PDB entry 8R6W | electron microscopy, 3.35 A resolution | chains A and C of the 5 polymer chains in the assembly

# Chain A
Name: RNA-directed RNA polymerase L
Source organism: SFTS virus AH12
UniProtKB: U3GU88 (U3GU88_SFTS); residues 1-2084 here = UniProt positions 1-2084
Chain sequence (2084 residues; row label = number of the first residue in the row):
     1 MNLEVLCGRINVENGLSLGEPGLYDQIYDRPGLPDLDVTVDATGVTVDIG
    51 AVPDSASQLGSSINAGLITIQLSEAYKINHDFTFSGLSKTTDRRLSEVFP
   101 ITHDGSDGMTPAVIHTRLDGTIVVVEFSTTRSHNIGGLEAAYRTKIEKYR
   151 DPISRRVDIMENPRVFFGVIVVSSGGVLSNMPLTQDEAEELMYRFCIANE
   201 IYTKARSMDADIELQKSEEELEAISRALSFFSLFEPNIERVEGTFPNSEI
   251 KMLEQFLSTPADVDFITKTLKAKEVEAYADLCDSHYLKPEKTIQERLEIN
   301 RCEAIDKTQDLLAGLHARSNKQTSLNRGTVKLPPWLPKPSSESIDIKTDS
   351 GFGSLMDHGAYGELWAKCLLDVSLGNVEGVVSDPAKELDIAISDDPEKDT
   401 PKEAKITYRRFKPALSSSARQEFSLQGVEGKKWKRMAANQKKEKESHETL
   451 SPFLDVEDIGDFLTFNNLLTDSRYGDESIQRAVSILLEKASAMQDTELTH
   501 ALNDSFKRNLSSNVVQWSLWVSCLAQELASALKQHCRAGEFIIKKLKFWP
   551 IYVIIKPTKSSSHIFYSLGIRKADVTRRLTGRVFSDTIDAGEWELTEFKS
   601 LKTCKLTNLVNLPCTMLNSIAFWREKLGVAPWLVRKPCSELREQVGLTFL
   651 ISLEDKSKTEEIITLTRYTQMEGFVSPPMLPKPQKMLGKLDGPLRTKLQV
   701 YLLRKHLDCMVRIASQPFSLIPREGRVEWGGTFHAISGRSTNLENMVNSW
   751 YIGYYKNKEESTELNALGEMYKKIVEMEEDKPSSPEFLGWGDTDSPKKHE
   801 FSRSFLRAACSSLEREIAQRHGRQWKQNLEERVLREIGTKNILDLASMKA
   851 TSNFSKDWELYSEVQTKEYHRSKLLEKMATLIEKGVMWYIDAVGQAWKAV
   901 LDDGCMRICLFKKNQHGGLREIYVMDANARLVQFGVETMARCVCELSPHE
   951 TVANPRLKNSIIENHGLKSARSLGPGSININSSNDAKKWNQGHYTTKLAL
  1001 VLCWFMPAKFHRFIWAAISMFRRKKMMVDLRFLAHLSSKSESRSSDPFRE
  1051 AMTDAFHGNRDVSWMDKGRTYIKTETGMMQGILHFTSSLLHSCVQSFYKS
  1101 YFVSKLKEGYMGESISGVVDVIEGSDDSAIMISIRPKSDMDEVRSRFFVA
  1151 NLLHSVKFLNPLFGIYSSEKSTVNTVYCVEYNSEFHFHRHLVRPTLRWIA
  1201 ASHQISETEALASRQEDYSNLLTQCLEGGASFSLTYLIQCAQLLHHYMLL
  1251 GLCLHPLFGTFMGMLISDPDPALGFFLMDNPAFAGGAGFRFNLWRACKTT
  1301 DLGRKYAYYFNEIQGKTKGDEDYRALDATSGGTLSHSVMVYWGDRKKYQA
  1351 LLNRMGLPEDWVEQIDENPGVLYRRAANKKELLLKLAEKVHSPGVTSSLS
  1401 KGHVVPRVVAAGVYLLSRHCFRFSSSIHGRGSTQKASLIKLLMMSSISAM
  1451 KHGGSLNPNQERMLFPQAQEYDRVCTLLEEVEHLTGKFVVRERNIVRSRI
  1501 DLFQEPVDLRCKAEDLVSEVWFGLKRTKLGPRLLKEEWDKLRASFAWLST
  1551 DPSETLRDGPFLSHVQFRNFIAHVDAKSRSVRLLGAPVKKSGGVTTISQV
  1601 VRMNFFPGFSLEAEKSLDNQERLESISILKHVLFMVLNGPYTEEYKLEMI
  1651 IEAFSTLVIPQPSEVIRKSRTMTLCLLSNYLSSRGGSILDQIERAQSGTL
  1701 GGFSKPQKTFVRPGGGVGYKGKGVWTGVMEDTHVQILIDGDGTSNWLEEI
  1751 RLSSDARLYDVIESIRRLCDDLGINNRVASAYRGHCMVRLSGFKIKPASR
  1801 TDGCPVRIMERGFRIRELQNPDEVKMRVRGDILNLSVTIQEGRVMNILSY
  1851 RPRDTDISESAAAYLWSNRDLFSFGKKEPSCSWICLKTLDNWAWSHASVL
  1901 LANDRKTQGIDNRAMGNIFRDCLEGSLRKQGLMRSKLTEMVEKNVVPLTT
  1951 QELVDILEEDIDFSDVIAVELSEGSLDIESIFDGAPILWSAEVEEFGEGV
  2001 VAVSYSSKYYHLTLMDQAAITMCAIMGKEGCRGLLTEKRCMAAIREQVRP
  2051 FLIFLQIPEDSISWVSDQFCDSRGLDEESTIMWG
Disordered / not traced: 208-218, 397-405, 1425-1432, 1589-1594, 1615-1623, 1810-1819, 1938-1966, 2057-2084
Sequence notes: engineered mutation Ala112 (Asp in U3GU88)
What the authors report for this chain:
  - binding site for the 18-nt RNA strand (chain C): Lys1668, Phe1703, Gln1707, Tyr1719, Leu1772, Asn1834, Asn1846
  - conformationally variable residues (loop rearrangement): Thr1838 to Val1844
  - binding site for the 26-nt RNA strand: Trp1342 to Lys1347
  - binding site for the 16-nt RNA strand: Arg920, Gln1080, Gly1081, His1084, Ser1125, Arg1197, Gln1204, Gln1224

# Chain C
Molecule: 18-nt RNA strand
Sequence (18 nucleotides; numbered 1 to 18; the number before each row is that of its first residue):
     1 XAAAAACGCAACCAACAC
Disordered / not traced: 5-18
Modified positions: M7G (7N-methyl-8-hydroguanosine-5'-diphosphate) at position 1

# Interface between chain A and chain C
Pairs across the interface (21; chain A residue first):
  Lys1668(A) with M7G_1(C)
  Phe1703(A) with M7G_1(C)
  Pro1706(A) with M7G_1(C)
  Gln1707(A) with M7G_1(C)
  Arg1712(A) with A3(C), hydrogen bond to the sugar; A4(C), hydrogen bond to the base
  Gly1716(A) with A3(C), base contact
  Val1717(A) with A2(C), base contact; A3(C), base contact
  Tyr1719(A) with M7G_1(C); A2(C), sugar contact
  Asp1771(A) with A4(C), phosphate contact
  Leu1772(A) with M7G_1(C); A4(C), phosphate contact
  Gly1773(A) with A4(C), hydrogen bond to the phosphate
  Ile1832(A) with M7G_1(C)
  Asn1834(A) with M7G_1(C)
  Asn1846(A) with M7G_1(C)
  Ser1849(A) with M7G_1(C); A2(C), phosphate contact
  Arg1851(A) with A2(C), sugar contact
Other interface residues (no listed pair), chain A (18 interface residues in all): Gly1714, Ile1738

# In short
Chain A and chain C form an interface of 18 and 4 residues respectively; the contacts include 3 hydrogen
bonds. Among the polar pairs are Arg1712(A)-A4(C), Arg1712(A)-A3(C) and Gly1773(A)-A4(C). The paper reports a
binding site for the 16-nt RNA strand at Arg920(A), Gln1080(A) and Gly1081(A) among others; a binding site for
the 18-nt RNA strand (chain C) at Lys1668(A), Phe1703(A) and Gln1707(A) among others.
Chain A is RNA-directed RNA polymerase L (SFTS virus AH12) and chain C is an 18-nt RNA strand; the structure,
Structure of the SFTSV L protein in a transcription-priming state with bound capped RNA
[TRANSCRIPTION-PRIMING], was determined by electron microscopy together with 8R6U and 8R6Y from the same
study.
